8PXM - chain A; structure by X-ray diffraction, 2.38 A resolution.

Chain A:
Molecule: Bromodomain-containing protein 4
Organism: Homo sapiens
UniProtKB: O60885 (BRD4_HUMAN); residues 44-168 here = UniProt positions 44-168
Sequence (127 residues; row label = number of the first residue in the row):
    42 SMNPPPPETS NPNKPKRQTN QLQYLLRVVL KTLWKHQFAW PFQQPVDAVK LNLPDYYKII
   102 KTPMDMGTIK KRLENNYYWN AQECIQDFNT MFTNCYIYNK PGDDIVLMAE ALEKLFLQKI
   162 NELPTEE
Construct notes: expression tag (42-43)
Ligand contacts: ZTY ((1R)-7-[5-[[(1R)-1,3-dimethyl-2-oxidanylidene-1H-3-benzazepin-7-yl]oxy]pentoxy]-1,3-dimethyl-1H-3-benzazepin-2-one): Trp-81, Pro-82, Phe-83, Val-87, Leu-92, Leu-94, Tyr-97, Cys-136, Tyr-139, Asn-140, Asp-145, Ile-146, Met-149
UniProt features mapped onto this chain:
  - site: Asn-140 (Acetylated histone binding)
  - cross-link: Lys-99 (Glycyl lysine isopeptide (Lys-Gly) (interchain with G-Cter in SUMO2))
  - natural variant: Asp-145 (D145G: Found in a patient with a neurodevelopmental syndrome; uncertain significance)
  - mutagenesis: Asn-140 (N140A: Abolishes binding to acetylated histones)

In short:
Ligands of chain A: compound ZTY. UniProt lists one mutagenesis site.
Chain A is Bromodomain-containing protein 4 (Homo sapiens); the structure, N-TERMINAL BROMODOMAIN OF HUMAN
BRD4 WITH (1R,1'R)-7,7'-(pentane-1,5-diylbis(oxy))bis(1,3-dimethyl-1,3-dihydro-2H-benzo[d]azepin-2-one), was
determined by X-ray diffraction (same publication as 8PXN).
